Entry 6LMT (electron microscopy, 2.66 A resolution); this record covers chains C and D of the 8 polymer chains in the assembly.

== Chain C (and D) ==
Protein: Calcium homeostasis modulator 1
Source organism: Oryzias latipes
Notes: chain D of this document is another copy of the same molecule, construct and numbering; everything in this record applies to it too
UniProt: H2MCM1 (H2MCM1_ORYLA); residues 1-295 here = UniProt positions 1-295
Chain sequence (301 residues; each row starts with the number of its first residue):
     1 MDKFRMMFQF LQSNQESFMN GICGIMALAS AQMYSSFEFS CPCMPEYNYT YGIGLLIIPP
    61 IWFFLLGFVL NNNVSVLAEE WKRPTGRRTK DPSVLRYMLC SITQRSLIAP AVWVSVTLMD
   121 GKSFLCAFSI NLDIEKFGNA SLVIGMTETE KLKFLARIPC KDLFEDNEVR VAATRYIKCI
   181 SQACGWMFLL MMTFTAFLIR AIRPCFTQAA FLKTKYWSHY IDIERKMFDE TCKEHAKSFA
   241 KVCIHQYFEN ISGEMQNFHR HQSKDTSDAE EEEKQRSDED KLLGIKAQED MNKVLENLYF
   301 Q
Unresolved in the structure: 1-6, 261-301
Differences from the reference sequence: expression tag (296-301)
Curated features (UniProtKB/Swiss-Prot):
  - region: Gln9 to Ser36 (Central pore), Trp62 to Val69 (Phospholipid-binding), Gln104 to Val116 (Phospholipid-binding), Leu189 to Ile199 (Phospholipid-binding)
  - lipidation (S-palmitoyl cysteine): Cys100, Cys205
  - glycosylation: Asn139 (N-linked (GlcNAc...) asparagine)
  - mutagenesis: Met1 to Met19 (Markedly enhances ATP release), Met1 to Leu11 (Markedly enhances ATP release)
Disulfides: Cys41-Cys126, Cys43-Cys160
From the paper describing this entry:
  - post-translational modification sites: Cys100, Cys205 (proposed by the authors, not directly observed)
  - binding site for cholesterol hemisuccinate: Met19, Leu28, Ser36, Val116, Leu189, Arg200

== How chain C and chain D interact ==
Pairs across the interface (75):
  Phe8(C) - Gln9(D)
  Gln12(C) - Gln9(D)
  Gln12(C) - Ser13(D)
  Leu28(C) - Phe10(D)  hydrophobic
  Ala29(C) - Met7(D)
  Ala29(C) - Phe10(D)  hydrophobic
  Gln32(C) - Met7(D)
  Gln32(C) - Phe10(D)
  Met33(C) - Trp186(D)  hydrophobic
  Phe37(C) - Met119(D)  hydrophobic
  Phe37(C) - Gln182(D)
  Phe37(C) - Trp186(D)
  Glu38(C) - Lys178(D)  salt bridge
  Glu38(C) - Gln182(D)  hydrogen bond (backbone-side chain)
  Ser40(C) - Arg175(D)
  Ser40(C) - Lys178(D)
  Cys41(C) - Arg175(D)  hydrogen bond (backbone-side chain)
  Pro42(C) - Cys179(D)  hydrophobic
  Met44(C) - Lys136(D)
  Met44(C) - Tyr176(D)  hydrophobic
  Tyr47(C) - Tyr176(D)  hydrophobic
  Tyr51(C) - Cys179(D)  hydrophobic
  Tyr51(C) - Gln182(D)  hydrogen bond
  Leu55(C) - Trp186(D)
  Ile58(C) - Trp186(D)  hydrophobic
  Ile58(C) - Met187(D)  hydrophobic
  Pro59(C) - Trp186(D)  hydrophobic
  Trp62(C) - Trp186(D)  hydrophobic
  Trp62(C) - Leu189(D)  hydrogen bond (side chain-backbone)
  Trp62(C) - Leu190(D)  hydrophobic
  Trp62(C) - Thr193(D)  hydrogen bond
  Phe68(C) - Phe197(D)  hydrophobic
  Val69(C) - Thr193(D)
  Val69(C) - Ala196(D)  hydrophobic
  Val69(C) - Phe197(D)
  Val69(C) - Arg200(D)  hydrogen bond (backbone-side chain)
  Asn71(C) - Arg200(D)
  Asn72(C) - Arg200(D)  hydrogen bond
  Ser75(C) - Arg200(D)
  Ala78(C) - Ala201(D)
  Ala78(C) - Cys205(D)
  Glu79(C) - Pro204(D)
  Glu79(C) - Cys205(D)
  Lys82(C) - Cys205(D)
  Cys160(C) - Arg175(D)  hydrogen bond
  Asp162(C) - Val171(D)
  Leu163(C) - Glu168(D)
  Leu163(C) - Val171(D)  hydrophobic
  Phe228(C) - Leu212(D)  hydrophobic
  Phe228(C) - Lys215(D)
  Asp229(C) - Lys215(D)
  Asp229(C) - His219(D)  salt bridge
  Cys232(C) - Tyr216(D)
  Cys232(C) - His219(D)
  Lys233(C) - His219(D)
  His235(C) - Tyr216(D)  hydrogen bond (backbone-side chain)
  Ala236(C) - Tyr216(D)
  Ala236(C) - Tyr220(D)  hydrophobic
  Ala236(C) - Ile223(D)  hydrophobic
  Lys237(C) - Ile223(D)
  Phe239(C) - Tyr216(D)
  Phe239(C) - Tyr220(D)
  Ala240(C) - Tyr220(D)
  Ala240(C) - Ile223(D)  hydrophobic
  Ala240(C) - Met227(D)  hydrophobic
  Lys241(C) - Met227(D)
  Cys243(C) - Tyr220(D)  hydrogen bond
  Ile244(C) - Phe228(D)  hydrophobic
  Ile244(C) - Thr231(D)
  Tyr247(C) - Phe228(D)  hydrophobic
  Phe248(C) - Phe228(D)  hydrophobic
  Phe248(C) - Thr231(D)
  Phe248(C) - Cys232(D)  hydrophobic
  Met255(C) - Phe239(D)
  Arg260(C) - Val242(D)
Other interface residues (no listed pair), chain C (52 interface residues in all): Ile25, Ser36, Ile61, Leu65, Leu66, Val74, His259
Other interface residues (no listed pair), chain D (43 interface residues in all): Asn14, Phe137, Ala172, Phe194, Phe206, Glu224, His235

== Summary ==
52 residues of chain C and 43 residues of chain D are in contact; the contacts include 10 hydrogen bonds and 2
salt bridges. Among the polar pairs are Glu38(C)-Lys178(D), Asp229(C)-His219(D) and Glu38(C)-Gln182(D). From
the paper: a binding site for cholesterol hemisuccinate at Met19(C), Leu28(C) and Ser36(C) among others;
modification sites Cys100(C) and Cys205(C).
Chain C and chain D are both Calcium homeostasis modulator 1 (Oryzias latipes); the structure, Cryo-EM
structure of the killifish CALHM1, was determined by electron microscopy (same publication as 6LMU, 6LMV, 6LMW
and 6LMX).
